Entry 5O54 (X-ray diffraction, 2.45 A resolution); this record covers chain A.

== Chain A ==
Protein: Glycogen phosphorylase, muscle form
Source organism: Oryctolagus cuniculus
Notes: EC 2.4.1.1
UniProtKB: P00489 (PYGM_RABIT); residues 0-842 here correspond to UniProt positions 1-843 (UniProt number = residue number + 1)
Chain sequence (843 residues; row label = number of the first residue in the row; numbering starts at 0):
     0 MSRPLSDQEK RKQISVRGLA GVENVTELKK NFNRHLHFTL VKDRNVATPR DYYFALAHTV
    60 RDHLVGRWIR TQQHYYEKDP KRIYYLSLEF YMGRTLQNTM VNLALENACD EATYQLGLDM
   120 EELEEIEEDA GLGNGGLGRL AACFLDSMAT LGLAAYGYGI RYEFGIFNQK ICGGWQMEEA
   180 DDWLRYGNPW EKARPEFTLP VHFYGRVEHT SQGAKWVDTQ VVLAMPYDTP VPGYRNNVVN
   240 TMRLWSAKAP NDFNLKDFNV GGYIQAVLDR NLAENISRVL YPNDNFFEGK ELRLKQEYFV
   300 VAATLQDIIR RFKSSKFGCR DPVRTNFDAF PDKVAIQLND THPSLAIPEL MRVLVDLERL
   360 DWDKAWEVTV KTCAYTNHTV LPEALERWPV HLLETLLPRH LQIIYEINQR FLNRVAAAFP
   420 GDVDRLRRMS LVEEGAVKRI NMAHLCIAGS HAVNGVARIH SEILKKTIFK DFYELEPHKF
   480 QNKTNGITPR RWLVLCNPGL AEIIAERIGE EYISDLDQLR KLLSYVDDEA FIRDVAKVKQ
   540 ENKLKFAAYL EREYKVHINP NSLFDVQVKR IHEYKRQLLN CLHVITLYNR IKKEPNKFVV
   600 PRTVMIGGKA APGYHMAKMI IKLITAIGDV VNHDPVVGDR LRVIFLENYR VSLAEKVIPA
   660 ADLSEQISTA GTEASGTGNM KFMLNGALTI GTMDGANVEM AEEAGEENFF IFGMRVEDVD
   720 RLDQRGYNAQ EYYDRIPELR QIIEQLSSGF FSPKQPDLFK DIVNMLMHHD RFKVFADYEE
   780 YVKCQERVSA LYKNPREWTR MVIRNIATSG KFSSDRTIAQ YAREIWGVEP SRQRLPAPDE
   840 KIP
Not modelled in the structure: 0-11, 255-260, 315-323, 837-842
Swiss-Prot annotation at these positions:
  - binding site (AMP): Asp-42, Tyr-75, Arg-309 to Cys-318
  - site: Cys-108 (Involved in the association of subunits), Cys-142 (Involved in the association of subunits), Tyr-155 (Can be labeled by an AMP analog)
  - modified residue: Ser-1 (N-acetylserine), Ser-14 (Phosphoserine), Tyr-203 (Phosphotyrosine), Tyr-226 (Phosphotyrosine), Ser-429 (Phosphoserine), Tyr-472 (Phosphotyrosine), Ser-513 (Phosphoserine), Lys-680 (N6-(pyridoxal phosphate)lysine), Ser-746 (Phosphoserine), Ser-747 (Phosphoserine)
Covalently attached groups: pyridoxal phosphate (PLP) linked to Lys-680
Small-molecule neighbours:
  - 9LB ((2R,3S,4R,5R,6R)-5-azanyl-2-(hydroxymethyl)-6-(5-phenyl-4H-1,2,4-triazol-3-yl)oxane-3,4-diol): Glu-88, Asn-133, Gly-135, Leu-136, Leu-139, Asn-282, Asp-283, Asn-284, Phe-285, Asp-339, His-341, His-377, Thr-378, Val-455, Asn-484, Tyr-573, Glu-672, Ala-673, Ser-674, Gly-675, Thr-676
  - inosinic acid (IMP): Asp-42, Asn-44, Val-45, Gln-71, Gln-72, Tyr-75, Arg-242, Arg-309, Arg-310
  - pyridoxal phosphate (PLP): Tyr-90, Gly-134, Gly-135, Arg-138, Trp-491, Val-567, Lys-568, Lys-574, Tyr-648, Arg-649, Val-650, Ala-653, Gln-665, Glu-672, Gly-675, Thr-676, Gly-677, Asn-678

== Summary ==
Ligands of chain A: compound 9LB and inosinic acid. Covalently linked pyridoxal phosphate: at Lys-680. Curated
annotation (UniProt) lists 12 AMP-binding residues.
Chain A is Glycogen phosphorylase, muscle form (Oryctolagus cuniculus); the structure, Glycogen Phosphorylase
b in complex with 29a, was determined by X-ray diffraction (same publication as 5O50, 5O52 and 5O56).
